Entry 5MSM (X-ray diffraction, 2.29 A resolution); this record covers chains B and C of the 3 polymer chains in the assembly.

== Chain B ==
Name: Chromosome transmission fidelity protein 8
Organism: Saccharomyces cerevisiae S288c
UniProtKB: P38877 (CTF8_YEAST); numbering as in UniProt (aligned over 1-133)
Chain sequence (133 residues; numbered 1 to 133; the number before each row is that of its first residue):
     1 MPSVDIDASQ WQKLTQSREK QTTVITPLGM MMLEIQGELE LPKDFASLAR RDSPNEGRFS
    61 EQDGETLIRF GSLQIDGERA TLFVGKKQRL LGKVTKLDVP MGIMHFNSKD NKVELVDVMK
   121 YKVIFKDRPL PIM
Not modelled in the structure: 1

== Chain C ==
Name: Chromosome transmission fidelity protein 18
Organism: Saccharomyces cerevisiae S288c
UniProtKB: P49956 (CTF18_YEAST); numbering as in UniProt (aligned over 666-741)
Chain sequence (78 residues; numbered 664 to 741; the number before each row is that of its first residue):
   664 SGKVKTGLNS SSSTIDFFKN QYGLLKQTQE LEETQKTIGS DETNQADDCN QTVKIWVKYN
   724 EGFSNAVRKN VTWNNLWE
Not modelled in the structure: 664-713, 741
Construct notes: expression tag (664-665)

== How chain B and chain C interact ==
Residue-residue contacts (45; chain B residue first):
  Pro2(B) - Trp736(C)
  Ser3(B) - Trp736(C)
  Val4(B) - Trp736(C)  hydrophobic
  Val4(B) - Trp740(C)  hydrophobic
  Gln36(B) - Tyr722(C)  hydrogen bond
  Gln36(B) - Asn723(C)  hydrogen bond (side chain-backbone)
  Gln36(B) - Glu724(C)
  Gln36(B) - Gly725(C)
  Gly37(B) - Lys721(C)
  Gly37(B) - Asn723(C)
  Glu38(B) - Trp719(C)
  Glu38(B) - Val720(C)
  Glu38(B) - Lys721(C)  hydrogen bond (backbone-backbone)
  Leu39(B) - Trp719(C)
  Glu40(B) - Ile718(C)
  Glu40(B) - Trp719(C)  hydrogen bond (backbone-backbone)
  Leu41(B) - Ile718(C)  hydrophobic
  Pro42(B) - Val716(C)  hydrophobic
  Arg51(B) - Gln714(C)  hydrogen bond (side chain-backbone)
  Arg51(B) - Thr715(C)
  Arg58(B) - Val716(C)
  Ile68(B) - Ile718(C)  hydrophobic
  Arg69(B) - Ile718(C)
  Phe70(B) - Ile718(C)
  Val84(B) - Ile718(C)
  Val84(B) - Trp719(C)  hydrophobic
  Gly85(B) - Ile718(C)
  Lys86(B) - Thr715(C)  hydrogen bond
  Lys86(B) - Val716(C)
  Lys87(B) - Lys717(C)
  Gln88(B) - Trp719(C)
  Gln88(B) - Val720(C)  hydrogen bond (side chain-backbone)
  Phe106(B) - Leu739(C)
  Phe106(B) - Trp740(C)  hydrophobic
  Asn107(B) - Trp740(C)  hydrogen bond (backbone-side chain)
  Ser108(B) - Trp740(C)  hydrogen bond (side chain-backbone)
  Asn111(B) - Trp736(C)
  Asn111(B) - Trp740(C)
  Lys112(B) - Trp740(C)  hydrogen bond (backbone-side chain)
  Lys126(B) - Tyr722(C)  hydrogen bond (backbone-side chain)
  Lys126(B) - Phe726(C)
  Asp127(B) - Tyr722(C)
  Arg128(B) - Tyr722(C)  hydrogen bond (backbone-side chain)
  Arg128(B) - Glu724(C)  salt bridge
  Pro129(B) - Tyr722(C)
Other interface residues (no listed pair), chain B (35 interface residues in all): Ile35, Leu48, Glu56, Phe59, Leu90, Val113
Interface features reported in the paper:
  - specific contacts: Arg128(B)-Glu724(C) (salt bridge)
  - interface residues, chain C: Trp736(C), Trp740(C)

== Overview ==
The interface between chain B and chain C involves 35 residues on one side and 16 on the other; the contacts
include 12 hydrogen bonds and 1 salt bridge. Polar contacts include Arg128(B)-Glu724(C), Gln36(B)-Tyr722(C)
and Gln36(B)-Asn723(C). The authors report a salt bridge between Arg128(B) and Glu724(C). From the paper:
interface residues Trp736(C) and Trp740(C).
Chain B is Chromosome transmission fidelity protein 8 and chain C is Chromosome transmission fidelity protein
18, both from Saccharomyces cerevisiae S288c; the structure, Structure of the Dcc1-Ctf8-Ctf18C Trimer, was
determined by X-ray diffraction together with 5MSN from the same study.
